Entry 6RYU (electron microscopy, 4.00 A resolution); this record covers chains D and I of the 12 polymer chains in the assembly.

Chain D:
Name: Histone H2B 1.1
Source organism: Xenopus laevis
UniProt: P02281 (H2B11_XENLA); residues 1-122 here correspond to UniProt positions 5-126 (UniProt number = residue number + 4)
Chain sequence (123 residues; each row starts with the number of its first residue; numbering starts at 0):
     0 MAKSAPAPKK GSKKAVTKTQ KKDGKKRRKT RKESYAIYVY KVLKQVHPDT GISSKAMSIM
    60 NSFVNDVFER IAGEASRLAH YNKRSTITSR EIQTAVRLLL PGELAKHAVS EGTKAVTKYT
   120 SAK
Not modelled in the structure: 0-27
Construct notes: initiating methionine (0); conflict Thr29 (Ser33 in P02281)
UniProt features mapped onto this chain:
  - modified residue: Lys2 (N6-acetyllysine), Lys9 (N6-acetyllysine), Ser11 (Phosphoserine), Lys12 (N6-acetyllysine), Lys17 (N6-acetyllysine)
  - glycosylation: Ser109 (O-linked (GlcNAc) serine)
  - cross-link: Lys117 (Glycyl lysine isopeptide (Lys-Gly) (interchain with G-Cter in ubiquitin))

Chain I:
Molecule: 149-nt DNA strand
Source organism: synthetic construct
Sequence (149 nucleotides; numbered -72 to 76; the number before each row is that of its first residue; numbers below 1 keep their minus sign (DA-72 is residue -72)):
   -72 ATCAGAATCC CGGTGCCGAG GCCGCTCAAT TGGTCGTAGA CAGCTCTAGC ACCGCTTAAA
   -12 CGCACGTACG CGCTGTCCCC CGCGTTTTAA CCGCCAAGGG GATTACTCCC TAGTCTCCAG
    48 GCACGTGTCA GATATATACA TCGATAGGC

Interface between chain D and chain I:
Contacting residue pairs - 15 pairs, chain D then chain I:
  Thr29(D) - DA29(I)  phosphate contact
  Thr29(D) - DT30(I)  hydrogen bond to the phosphate
  Arg30(D) - DA-45(I)  salt bridge to the phosphate
  Tyr39(D) - DG-52(I)  hydrogen bond to the phosphate
  Gly50(D) - DG-53(I)  phosphate contact
  Ile51(D) - DA-54(I)  sugar contact
  Ile51(D) - DG-53(I)  phosphate contact
  Ser52(D) - DA-54(I)  hydrogen bond to the phosphate
  Ser53(D) - DA-54(I)  hydrogen bond to the phosphate
  Arg83(D) - DG-34(I)  phosphate contact
  Arg83(D) - DA-33(I)  salt bridge to the phosphate
  Ser84(D) - DA-35(I)  hydrogen bond to the phosphate
  Ser84(D) - DG-34(I)  hydrogen bond to the phosphate
  Thr85(D) - DA-35(I)  phosphate contact
  Thr85(D) - DG-34(I)  hydrogen bond to the phosphate
Also at the interface, not in a pair above, chain D (12 interface residues in all): Glu32, Lys54
Also at the interface, not in a pair above, chain I (10 interface residues in all): DC-46

Overview:
12 residues of chain D and 10 residues of chain I are in contact, with 7 hydrogen bonds and 2 salt bridges.
Among the polar pairs are Thr29(D)-DT30(I), Tyr39(D)-DG-52(I) and Ser52(D)-DA-54(I).
Chain D is Histone H2B 1.1 (Xenopus laevis) and chain I is a 149-nt DNA strand (synthetic construct); the
structure, Nucleosome-CHD4 complex structure (two CHD4 copies), was determined by electron microscopy (same
publication as 6RYR).
